PDB entry 1O5Q | X-ray diffraction, 2.30 A resolution | chains A and C of the 4 polymer chains in the assembly

[Chain A (and C)]
Name: Probable methylisocitrate lyase
From: Salmonella enterica subsp. enterica serovar Typhimurium
Notes: EC 4.1.3.30; chain C of this document is another copy of the same molecule, construct and numbering; everything in this record applies to it too
UniProtKB: Q56062 (PRPB_SALTY); residues 2-295 here correspond to UniProt positions 1-294 (UniProt number = residue number - 1)
Sequence (305 residues; row label = number of the first residue in the row; numbers below 1 keep their minus sign (Met-1 is residue -1)):
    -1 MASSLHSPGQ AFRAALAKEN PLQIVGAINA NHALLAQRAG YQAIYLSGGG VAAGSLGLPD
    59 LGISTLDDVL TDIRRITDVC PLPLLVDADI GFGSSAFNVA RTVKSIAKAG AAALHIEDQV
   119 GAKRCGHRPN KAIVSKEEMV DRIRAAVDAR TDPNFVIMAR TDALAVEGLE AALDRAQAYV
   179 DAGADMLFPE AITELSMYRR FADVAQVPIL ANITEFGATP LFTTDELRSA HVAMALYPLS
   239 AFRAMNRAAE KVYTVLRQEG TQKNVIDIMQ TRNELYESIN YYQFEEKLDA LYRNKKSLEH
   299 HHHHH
Not modelled in the structure: -1 to 4, 119-129, 287-303 (chain C: -1 to 3, 119-129, 290-303)
Sequence notes: cloning artifact (-1 to 1); expression tag (296-303)
Ion coordination: Mg2+: Asp85 (together with pyruvic acid)
Residues lining bound ligands: pyruvic acid (PYR): Tyr43, Ser45, Gly46, Gly47, Asp58, Asp85, His113, Arg158, Phe186, Asn210, Leu234, Pro236

[Interface between chain A and chain C]
Residue-residue contacts (10):
  Leu54(A) - Arg99(C)
  Gly60(A) - Asn96(C)
  Ile61(A) - Arg99(C)  hydrogen bond (backbone-side chain)
  Ser62(A) - Arg99(C)
  Thr63(A) - Arg99(C)
  Asp65(A) - Asp65(C)
  Asp66(A) - Arg99(C)  salt bridge
  Asn96(A) - Gly60(C)
  Arg99(A) - Leu56(C)
  Arg99(A) - Ile61(C)
Other interface residues (no listed pair), chain C (7 interface residues in all): Phe95

[Summary]
Chain A and chain C form an interface of 9 and 7 residues respectively; the contacts include 1 hydrogen bond
and 1 salt bridge. Polar pairs include Asp66(A)-Arg99(C) and Ile61(A)-Arg99(C). Chain A binds pyruvic acid.
Both chains are Probable methylisocitrate lyase (Salmonella enterica subsp. enterica serovar Typhimurium).
Entry 1O5Q (Crystal Structure of Pyruvate and Mg2+ bound 2-methylisocitrate lyase (PrpB) from Salmonella
typhimurium) was determined by X-ray diffraction (same publication as 1UJQ).
